Entry 1T4C (X-ray diffraction, 2.61 A resolution); this record covers chains A and B.

# Chain A (and B)
Protein: Formyl-CoA:oxalate CoA-transferase
Source organism: Oxalobacter formigenes
Notes: EC 2.8.3.16; chain B of this document is another copy of the same molecule, construct and numbering; everything in this record applies to it too
Reference sequence: O06644 (FCTA_OXAFO); numbering as in UniProt (aligned over 2-428)
Amino-acid sequence (427 residues; row label = number of the first residue in the row):
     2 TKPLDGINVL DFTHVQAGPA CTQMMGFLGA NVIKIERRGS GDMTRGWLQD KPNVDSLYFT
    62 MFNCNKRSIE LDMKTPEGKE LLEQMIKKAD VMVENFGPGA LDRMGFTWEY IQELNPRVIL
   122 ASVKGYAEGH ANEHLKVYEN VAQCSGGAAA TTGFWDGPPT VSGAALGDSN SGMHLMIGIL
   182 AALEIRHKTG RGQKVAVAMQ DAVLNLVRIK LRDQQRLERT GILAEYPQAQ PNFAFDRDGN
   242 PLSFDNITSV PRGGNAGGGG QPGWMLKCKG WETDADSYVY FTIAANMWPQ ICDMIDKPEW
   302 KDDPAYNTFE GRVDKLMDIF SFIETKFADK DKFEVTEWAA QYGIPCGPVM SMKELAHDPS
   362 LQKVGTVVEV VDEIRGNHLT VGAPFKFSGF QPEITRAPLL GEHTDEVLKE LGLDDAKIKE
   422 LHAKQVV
Sequence notes: conflict Ile186 (Met in O06644)
Residues lining bound ligands:
  - coenzyme A (COA): His15, Val16, Gln17, Ala18, Glu37, Arg38, Met44, Leu72, Asp73, Met74, Lys75, Asn96, Phe97, Gly98, Ala101, Arg104, Met105, Val124, Lys125, Gly126, Lys137, Val138, Tyr139, Asp169, Met200
  - coenzyme A / oxalic acid: Gly260, Gly261, Gln262

# How chain A and chain B interact
Pairs across the interface (283):
  Thr2(A) - Ile186(B)
  Lys3(A) - Ile186(B)
  Lys3(A) - Lys189(B)
  Pro4(A) - Ala182(B)
  Pro4(A) - Glu185(B)
  Pro4(A) - Ile186(B)
  Pro4(A) - Lys189(B)  hydrogen bond (backbone-side chain)
  Asp6(A) - Lys189(B)  hydrogen bond (backbone-side chain)
  Gln17(A) - Ile210(B)
  Gln24(A) - Arg209(B)
  Met25(A) - Asn206(B)
  Met25(A) - Arg209(B)
  Leu29(A) - Ala182(B)  hydrophobic
  Trp48(A) - Gln262(B)
  Leu49(A) - Arg213(B)
  Leu49(A) - Arg217(B)
  Leu49(A) - Glu226(B)
  Leu49(A) - Gly260(B)
  Leu49(A) - Gly261(B)
  Asp51(A) - Arg220(B)  salt bridge
  Leu58(A) - Arg213(B)
  Leu58(A) - Gln216(B)
  Leu58(A) - Arg217(B)
  Leu58(A) - Arg220(B)
  Tyr59(A) - Arg213(B)
  Tyr59(A) - Gly261(B)
  Met62(A) - Arg209(B)  hydrogen bond (backbone-side chain)
  Met62(A) - Leu212(B)  hydrophobic
  Met62(A) - Arg213(B)
  Met62(A) - Gln216(B)  hydrogen bond
  Phe63(A) - Arg209(B)
  Phe63(A) - Ile210(B)  hydrophobic
  Ala128(A) - Val365(B)  hydrophobic
  Glu129(A) - Val365(B)
  Gly130(A) - Lys364(B)  hydrogen bond (backbone-side chain)
  His131(A) - Asp359(B)  salt bridge
  His131(A) - Ser361(B)
  Ala132(A) - Ser361(B)  hydrogen bond (backbone-side chain)
  Leu136(A) - Ala341(B)  hydrophobic
  Lys137(A) - Met288(B)
  Lys137(A) - Gly344(B)  hydrogen bond (side chain-backbone)
  Tyr139(A) - Gln262(B)
  Tyr139(A) - Pro346(B)  hydrophobic
  Asn141(A) - Ala257(B)  hydrogen bond (side chain-backbone)
  Asn141(A) - Gly258(B)  hydrogen bond (side chain-backbone)
  Asn141(A) - Tyr281(B)  hydrogen bond
  Val142(A) - Thr283(B)
  Val142(A) - Gly348(B)
  Cys145(A) - Met266(B)  hydrophobic
  Cys145(A) - Tyr281(B)  hydrophobic
  Cys145(A) - Pro349(B)
  Cys145(A) - Val350(B)  hydrophobic
  Cys145(A) - Met351(B)  hydrogen bond (backbone-backbone)
  Ser146(A) - Met351(B)
  Ser146(A) - Leu356(B)
  Gly147(A) - Leu356(B)
  Gly148(A) - Met351(B)
  Gly148(A) - Met353(B)
  Gly148(A) - Leu356(B)
  Ala151(A) - Asp277(B)
  Ala151(A) - Val350(B)  hydrophobic
  Ala151(A) - Met351(B)
  Thr152(A) - Gly164(B)
  Thr152(A) - Met353(B)
  Thr153(A) - Val162(B)
  Thr153(A) - Ser163(B)
  Thr153(A) - Gly164(B)  hydrogen bond (side chain-backbone)
  Pro160(A) - Asn256(B)  hydrogen bond (backbone-side chain)
  Pro160(A) - Met266(B)
  Pro160(A) - Ala276(B)
  Pro160(A) - Tyr279(B)
  Pro160(A) - Val350(B)  hydrophobic
  Thr161(A) - Asn256(B)
  Val162(A) - Thr153(B)
  Val162(A) - Asn256(B)  hydrogen bond (backbone-side chain)
  Ser163(A) - Thr153(B)
  Ser163(A) - Ser163(B)
  Gly164(A) - Thr152(B)
  Gly164(A) - Thr153(B)  hydrogen bond (backbone-side chain)
  Gly164(A) - Ile210(B)
  Gly164(A) - Lys211(B)
  Ala165(A) - Leu167(B)  hydrophobic
  Ala165(A) - Leu207(B)
  Ala165(A) - Val208(B)  hydrophobic
  Ala166(A) - Leu207(B)  hydrogen bond (backbone-backbone)
  Leu167(A) - Ser163(B)
  Leu167(A) - Ala165(B)  hydrophobic
  Leu167(A) - Leu167(B)  hydrophobic
  Ser170(A) - Leu207(B)
  Asn171(A) - Leu207(B)
  Met174(A) - His175(B)
  Met174(A) - Ile178(B)
  Met174(A) - Asn206(B)
  His175(A) - Met174(B)
  His175(A) - Phe386(B)
  Met177(A) - Ile178(B)  hydrophobic
  Ile178(A) - Met174(B)
  Ile178(A) - Met177(B)  hydrophobic
  Ile178(A) - Ile178(B)  hydrophobic
  Ile178(A) - Leu181(B)
  Ile178(A) - Phe386(B)  hydrophobic
  Gly179(A) - Phe388(B)
  Leu181(A) - Ile178(B)
  Leu181(A) - Leu181(B)  hydrophobic
  Leu181(A) - Ala182(B)
  Ala182(A) - Pro4(B)
  Ala182(A) - Leu29(B)  hydrophobic
  Leu184(A) - Glu185(B)
  Glu185(A) - Pro4(B)
  Glu185(A) - Leu184(B)
  Glu185(A) - His188(B)  salt bridge
  Ile186(A) - Thr2(B)
  Ile186(A) - Lys3(B)
  Ile186(A) - Pro4(B)
  His188(A) - Glu185(B)  salt bridge
  His188(A) - His188(B)  hydrogen bond
  Lys189(A) - Asp6(B)
  Gln194(A) - Phe388(B)
  Gln194(A) - Ser389(B)
  Gln194(A) - Gly390(B)  hydrogen bond (side chain-backbone)
  Gln194(A) - Phe391(B)
  Lys195(A) - Lys387(B)
  Lys195(A) - Phe388(B)
  Lys195(A) - Ser389(B)  hydrogen bond (backbone-side chain)
  Val196(A) - Lys387(B)
  Val196(A) - Phe388(B)  hydrophobic
  Ala197(A) - Pro385(B)
  Ala197(A) - Phe386(B)
  Ala197(A) - Lys387(B)  hydrogen bond (backbone-backbone)
  Val198(A) - Pro385(B)
  Gln201(A) - Leu356(B)
  Gln201(A) - Leu362(B)
  Asp202(A) - Leu362(B)
  Asp202(A) - Thr367(B)  hydrogen bond
  Asp202(A) - Pro385(B)
  Asp202(A) - Lys387(B)
  Leu205(A) - Leu356(B)  hydrophobic
  Asn206(A) - Met25(B)
  Asn206(A) - Met174(B)
  Asn206(A) - Pro385(B)
  Leu207(A) - Ala165(B)
  Leu207(A) - Ala166(B)  hydrogen bond (backbone-backbone)
  Leu207(A) - Ser170(B)
  Leu207(A) - Asn171(B)
  Val208(A) - Ala165(B)  hydrophobic
  Arg209(A) - Gln24(B)
  Arg209(A) - Met25(B)
  Arg209(A) - Met62(B)  hydrogen bond (side chain-backbone)
  Arg209(A) - Phe63(B)
  Arg209(A) - Thr381(B)  hydrogen bond
  Arg209(A) - Val382(B)  hydrogen bond (side chain-backbone)
  Ile210(A) - Gln17(B)
  Lys211(A) - Gly164(B)
  Lys211(A) - Met353(B)
  Leu212(A) - Met62(B)  hydrophobic
  Leu212(A) - Met353(B)
  Leu212(A) - Ala357(B)  hydrophobic
  Arg213(A) - Leu49(B)
  Arg213(A) - Tyr59(B)
  Arg213(A) - Met62(B)
  Gln215(A) - Met353(B)
  Gln215(A) - Lys354(B)
  Gln215(A) - Ala357(B)
  Gln216(A) - Met62(B)
  Gln216(A) - His379(B)
  Gln216(A) - Leu380(B)  hydrogen bond (side chain-backbone)
  Arg217(A) - Leu49(B)
  Glu219(A) - Lys354(B)
  Glu219(A) - His358(B)  salt bridge
  Arg220(A) - Asp51(B)  salt bridge
  Arg220(A) - Leu58(B)
  Arg220(A) - Asn378(B)  hydrogen bond (side chain-backbone)
  Arg220(A) - His379(B)
  Thr221(A) - Asp51(B)
  Glu226(A) - Leu49(B)
  Arg238(A) - Trp272(B)
  Ser250(A) - Ser352(B)
  Ser250(A) - Met353(B)  hydrogen bond (side chain-backbone)
  Ser250(A) - Lys354(B)  hydrogen bond (side chain-backbone)
  Val251(A) - Met353(B)  hydrophobic
  Arg253(A) - Ala276(B)  hydrogen bond (side chain-backbone)
  Arg253(A) - Asp277(B)  salt bridge
  Gly255(A) - Val162(B)
  Asn256(A) - Pro160(B)  hydrogen bond (side chain-backbone)
  Asn256(A) - Thr161(B)
  Asn256(A) - Val162(B)  hydrogen bond (side chain-backbone)
  Ala257(A) - Asn141(B)  hydrogen bond (backbone-side chain)
  Gly258(A) - Asn141(B)  hydrogen bond (backbone-side chain)
  Gly260(A) - Trp48(B)
  Gly260(A) - Tyr59(B)  hydrogen bond (backbone-side chain)
  Gly261(A) - Glu140(B)
  Gln262(A) - Trp48(B)
  Gln262(A) - Tyr139(B)
  Met266(A) - Cys145(B)  hydrophobic
  Met266(A) - Ala150(B)  hydrophobic
  Met266(A) - Pro160(B)
  Met266(A) - Val162(B)  hydrophobic
  Trp272(A) - Arg238(B)
  Ala276(A) - Pro160(B)
  Ala276(A) - Arg253(B)  hydrogen bond (backbone-side chain)
  Asp277(A) - Ala151(B)
  Asp277(A) - Arg253(B)  salt bridge
  Tyr279(A) - Pro159(B)
  Tyr279(A) - Pro160(B)
  Tyr279(A) - Arg238(B)  hydrogen bond
  Tyr281(A) - Asn141(B)  hydrogen bond
  Tyr281(A) - Val142(B)  hydrophobic
  Tyr281(A) - Cys145(B)  hydrophobic
  Tyr281(A) - Val162(B)  hydrophobic
  Thr283(A) - Tyr139(B)
  Met288(A) - Lys137(B)
  Thr337(A) - Leu136(B)
  Ala341(A) - Leu136(B)  hydrophobic
  Gly344(A) - Lys137(B)
  Pro346(A) - Lys137(B)
  Pro346(A) - Tyr139(B)  hydrophobic
  Gly348(A) - Val142(B)
  Pro349(A) - Cys145(B)
  Pro349(A) - Ser146(B)
  Val350(A) - Cys145(B)  hydrophobic
  Val350(A) - Ala151(B)  hydrophobic
  Val350(A) - Pro160(B)  hydrophobic
  Met351(A) - Cys145(B)  hydrogen bond (backbone-backbone)
  Met351(A) - Ser146(B)
  Met351(A) - Gly148(B)
  Met351(A) - Ala151(B)
  Ser352(A) - Ser250(B)
  Met353(A) - Gly148(B)
  Met353(A) - Thr152(B)
  Met353(A) - Val208(B)  hydrophobic
  Met353(A) - Lys211(B)
  Met353(A) - Leu212(B)
  Met353(A) - Gln215(B)
  Met353(A) - Ser250(B)  hydrogen bond (backbone-side chain)
  Met353(A) - Val251(B)  hydrophobic
  Lys354(A) - Gln215(B)
  Lys354(A) - Thr249(B)  hydrogen bond
  Lys354(A) - Ser250(B)  hydrogen bond (backbone-side chain)
  Leu356(A) - Ser146(B)
  Leu356(A) - Gly147(B)
  Leu356(A) - Gly148(B)
  Ala357(A) - Leu212(B)  hydrophobic
  His358(A) - Glu219(B)  salt bridge
  Asp359(A) - His131(B)  salt bridge
  Ser361(A) - His131(B)
  Ser361(A) - Ala132(B)  hydrogen bond (side chain-backbone)
  Leu362(A) - Gln201(B)
  Leu362(A) - Asp202(B)
  Leu362(A) - Leu205(B)  hydrophobic
  Lys364(A) - Gly130(B)  hydrogen bond (side chain-backbone)
  Val365(A) - Ala128(B)  hydrophobic
  Val365(A) - Glu129(B)
  Thr367(A) - Asp202(B)  hydrogen bond
  Asn378(A) - Arg220(B)  hydrogen bond (backbone-side chain)
  His379(A) - Gln216(B)
  His379(A) - Arg220(B)
  Leu380(A) - Gln216(B)  hydrogen bond (backbone-side chain)
  Thr381(A) - Arg209(B)  hydrogen bond
  Val382(A) - Leu205(B)
  Val382(A) - Asn206(B)
  Val382(A) - Arg209(B)  hydrogen bond (backbone-side chain)
  Val382(A) - Leu212(B)  hydrophobic
  Gly383(A) - Arg209(B)
  Pro385(A) - His175(B)
  Pro385(A) - Ala197(B)
  Pro385(A) - Val198(B)
  Pro385(A) - Asp202(B)
  Pro385(A) - Asn206(B)
  Phe386(A) - His175(B)
  Phe386(A) - Ile178(B)  hydrophobic
  Phe386(A) - Ala197(B)
  Lys387(A) - Lys195(B)
  Lys387(A) - Val196(B)
  Lys387(A) - Ala197(B)  hydrogen bond (backbone-backbone)
  Lys387(A) - Asp202(B)
  Phe388(A) - Gly179(B)
  Phe388(A) - Gln194(B)
  Phe388(A) - Lys195(B)
  Phe388(A) - Val196(B)  hydrophobic
  Ser389(A) - Gln194(B)
  Ser389(A) - Lys195(B)  hydrogen bond (backbone-backbone)
  Gly390(A) - Gln194(B)  hydrogen bond (backbone-side chain)
  Phe391(A) - Gln194(B)
Interface residues without a listed pair, chain A (147 interface residues in all): Leu5, Ile8, Lys52, Trp109, Ala149, Ala150, Gly154, Phe155, Pro159, Thr190, Ala199, Ala203, Thr249, Gly259, Ala285, Phe310, Cys347, Val368
Interface residues without a listed pair, chain B (152 interface residues in all): Leu5, Ile8, Val16, Lys52, Trp109, Tyr127, Ala149, Gly154, Phe155, Asp169, Thr190, Ala199, Ala203, Thr221, Gly255, Gly259, Lys268, Ala285, Phe310, Thr337, Cys347, Val368, Gly383

# In short
147 residues of chain A face 152 of chain B across their interface; the contacts include 52 hydrogen bonds and
10 salt bridges. Among the polar pairs are Asp51(A)-Arg220(B), His131(A)-Asp359(B) and Glu185(A)-His188(B).
Ligands of chain A: coenzyme A and coenzyme A / oxalic acid.
Both chains are Formyl-CoA:oxalate CoA-transferase (Oxalobacter formigenes). Entry 1T4C (Formyl-CoA
Transferase in complex with Oxalyl-CoA) was determined by X-ray diffraction (same publication as 1T3Z and
1VGR).
